7NJL - chains C and d of the 20 polymer chains in the assembly; structure by electron microscopy, 2.71 A resolution.

== Chain C ==
Protein: ATP synthase subunit alpha
From: Mycolicibacterium smegmatis (strain ATCC 700084 / mc(2)155)
Notes: EC 7.1.2.2
Reference sequence: A0R202 (ATPA_MYCS2); residue numbers follow UniProt; this construct covers 1-548
Sequence (548 residues; numbered 1 to 548; the number before each row is that of its first residue):
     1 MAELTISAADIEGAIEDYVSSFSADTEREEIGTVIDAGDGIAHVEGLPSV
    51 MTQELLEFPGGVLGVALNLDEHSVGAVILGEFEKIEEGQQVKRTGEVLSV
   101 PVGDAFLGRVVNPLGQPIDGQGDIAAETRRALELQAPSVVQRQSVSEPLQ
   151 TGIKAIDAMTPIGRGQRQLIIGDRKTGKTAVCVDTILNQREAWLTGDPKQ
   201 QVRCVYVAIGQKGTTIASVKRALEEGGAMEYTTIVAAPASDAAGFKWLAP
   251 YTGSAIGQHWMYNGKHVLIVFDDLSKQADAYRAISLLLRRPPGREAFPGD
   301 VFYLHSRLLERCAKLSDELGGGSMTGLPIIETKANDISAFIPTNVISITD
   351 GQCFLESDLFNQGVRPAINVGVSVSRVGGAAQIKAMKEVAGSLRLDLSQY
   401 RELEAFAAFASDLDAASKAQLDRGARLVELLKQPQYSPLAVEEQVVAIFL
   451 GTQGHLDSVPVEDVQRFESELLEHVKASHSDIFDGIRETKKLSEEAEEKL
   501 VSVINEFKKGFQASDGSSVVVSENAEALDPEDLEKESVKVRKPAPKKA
Unresolved in the structure: 1-5, 409-412, 522-524, 546-548
Ion coordination: Mg2+: Thr-179 (together with ATP)
Small-molecule neighbours:
  - ADP (adenosine-5'-diphosphate): Val-374, Ser-375, Arg-376
  - ATP (adenosine-5'-triphosphate): Asp-173, Arg-174, Lys-175, Thr-176, Gly-177, Lys-178, Thr-179, Ala-180, Glu-331, Phe-360, Arg-365, Pro-366, Gln-433, Pro-434, Gln-435
Swiss-Prot annotation at these positions:
  - binding site (ATP): Gly-172 to Thr-179
  - site: Ser-373 (Required for activity)

== Chain d ==
Protein: ATP synthase subunit b-delta
From: Mycolicibacterium smegmatis (strain ATCC 700084 / mc(2)155)
Reference sequence: A0R203 (ATPFD_MYCS2); residue numbers follow UniProt; this construct covers 1-445
Sequence (445 residues; numbered 1 to 445; the number before each row is that of its first residue):
     1 MSIFIGQLIGFAVIAFIIVKWVVPPVRTLMRNQQEAVRAALAESAEAAKK
    51 LADADAMHAKALADAKAESEKVTEEAKQDSERIAAQLSEQAGSEAERIKA
   101 QGAQQIQLMRQQLIRQLRTGLGAEAVNKAAEIVRAHVADPQAQSATVDRF
   151 LSELEQMAPSSVVIDTAATSRLRAASRQSLAALVEKFDSVAGGLDADGLT
   201 NLADELASVAKLLLSETALNKHLAEPTDDSAPKVRLLERLLSDKVSATTL
   251 DLLRTAVSNRWSTESNLIDAVEHTARLALLKRAEIAGEVDEVEEQLFRFG
   301 RVLDAEPRLSALLSDYTTPAEGRVALLDKALTGRPGVNQTAAALLSQTVG
   351 LLRGERADEAVIDLAELAVSRRGEVVAHVSAAAELSDAQRTRLTEVLSRI
   401 YGRPVSVQLHVDPELLGGLSITVGDEVIDGSIASRLAAAQTGLPD
Unresolved in the structure: 163-168

== Chain C / chain d interface ==
Pairs across the interface - 47 pairs, chain C then chain d:
  Ile-6(C) / Arg-110(d)
  Ile-6(C) / Ile-114(d)
  Ile-6(C) / Leu-117(d)  hydrophobic
  Ile-11(C) / Ile-114(d)  hydrophobic
  Glu-12(C) / Leu-121(d)
  Ala-14(C) / Arg-118(d)
  Ile-15(C) / Arg-118(d)
  Ile-15(C) / Leu-121(d)  hydrophobic
  Ile-15(C) / Gly-122(d)
  Tyr-18(C) / Ala-439(d)  hydrogen bond (side chain-backbone)
  Tyr-18(C) / Gly-442(d)  hydrogen bond (side chain-backbone)
  Tyr-18(C) / Leu-443(d)  hydrogen bond (side chain-backbone)
  Tyr-18(C) / Pro-444(d)
  Phe-22(C) / Ala-439(d)  hydrophobic
  Ala-24(C) / Arg-435(d)  hydrogen bond (backbone-side chain)
  Asp-25(C) / Glu-153(d)
  Thr-26(C) / Phe-150(d)
  Thr-26(C) / Glu-153(d)  hydrogen bond
  Thr-26(C) / Asp-429(d)
  Thr-26(C) / Gly-430(d)
  Glu-27(C) / Val-427(d)
  Arg-28(C) / Met-157(d)
  Arg-28(C) / Pro-159(d)  hydrogen bond (side chain-backbone)
  Arg-28(C) / Ser-160(d)  hydrogen bond
  Arg-28(C) / Tyr-401(d)
  Arg-28(C) / Glu-426(d)  salt bridge
  Arg-28(C) / Val-427(d)
  Arg-28(C) / Ile-428(d)
  Glu-29(C) / Glu-426(d)
  Glu-29(C) / Val-427(d)  hydrogen bond (backbone-backbone)
  Glu-30(C) / Asp-425(d)
  Ile-31(C) / Asp-425(d)  hydrogen bond (backbone-backbone)
  Ile-31(C) / Val-427(d)  hydrophobic
  Gly-46(C) / Asp-425(d)
  Pro-48(C) / Asp-425(d)
  Glu-71(C) / Arg-173(d)  salt bridge
  Gly-120(C) / Gln-112(d)
  Gln-121(C) / Leu-108(d)
  Gln-121(C) / Arg-115(d)  hydrogen bond (backbone-side chain)
  Gly-122(C) / Arg-115(d)
  Asp-123(C) / Asp-445(d)  hydrogen bond (backbone-backbone)
  Glu-225(C) / Arg-97(d)  hydrogen bond (backbone-side chain)
  Glu-473(C) / Ile-83(d)
  His-474(C) / Asp-79(d)  salt bridge
  Lys-476(C) / Gln-86(d)  hydrogen bond
  Ala-477(C) / Arg-82(d)
  Glu-506(C) / Glu-75(d)
Other interface residues (no listed pair), chain C (33 interface residues in all): Leu-47, Gln-90, Arg-190, Gly-227, Ser-478
Other interface residues (no listed pair), chain d (41 interface residues in all): Gln-101, Leu-113, Ala-158, Ser-161, Ile-400, Thr-422, Ala-438

== In short ==
33 residues of chain C and 41 residues of chain d are in contact; the contacts include 13 hydrogen bonds and 3
salt bridges. Polar contacts include Arg-28(C)/Glu-426(d), Glu-71(C)/Arg-173(d) and His-474(C)/Asp-79(d).
Bound to chain C: ATP and ADP.
Chain C is ATP synthase subunit alpha and chain d is ATP synthase subunit b-delta, both from Mycolicibacterium
smegmatis (strain ATCC 700084 / mc(2)155); the structure, Mycobacterium smegmatis ATP synthase state 1b, was
determined by electron microscopy together with 7NJK, 7NJM, 7NJN, 7NJO, 7NJP, 7NJQ and 20 further entries from
the same study.
